7A1C - chain A; structure by X-ray diffraction, 1.77 A resolution.

== Chain A ==
Protein: L, D-transpeptidase 2
From: Mycobacterium tuberculosis (strain ATCC 25618 / H37Rv)
Notes: EC 2.3.2.-
UniProtKB: I6Y9J2 (LDT2_MYCTU); numbering as in UniProt (aligned over 150-408)
Chain sequence (261 residues; each row starts with the number of its first residue):
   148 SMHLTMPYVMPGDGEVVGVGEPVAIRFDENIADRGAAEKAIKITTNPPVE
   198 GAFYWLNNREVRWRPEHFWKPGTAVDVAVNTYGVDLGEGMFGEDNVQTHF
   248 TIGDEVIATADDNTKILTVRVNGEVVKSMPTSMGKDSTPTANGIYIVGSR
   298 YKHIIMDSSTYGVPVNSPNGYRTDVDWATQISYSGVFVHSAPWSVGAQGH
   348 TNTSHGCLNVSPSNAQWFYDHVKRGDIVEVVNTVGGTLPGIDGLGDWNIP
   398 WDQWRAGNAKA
Not modelled in the structure: 148-149, 308-310
Sequence notes: expression tag (148-149)
Modified positions: Cys354 (S-methyl-thio-cysteine; SCH)

== In short ==
Chain A is L, D-transpeptidase 2 (Mycobacterium tuberculosis (strain ATCC 25618 / H37Rv)); the structure,
LdtMT2 with covalent adduct derived from N-Thio-beta-lactam 1a, was determined by X-ray diffraction together
with 7A0Z, 7A10, 7A11 and 7A1E from the same study.
